7Y26 - chains A and D of the 6 polymer chains in the assembly; structure by electron microscopy, 3.30 A resolution.

== Chain A ==
Name: Guanine nucleotide-binding protein G(I)/G(S)/G(T) subunit beta-1
From: Homo sapiens
UniProt: P62873 (GBB1_HUMAN); residues 3-340 here = UniProt positions 3-340
Amino-acid sequence (338 residues; each row starts with the number of its first residue):
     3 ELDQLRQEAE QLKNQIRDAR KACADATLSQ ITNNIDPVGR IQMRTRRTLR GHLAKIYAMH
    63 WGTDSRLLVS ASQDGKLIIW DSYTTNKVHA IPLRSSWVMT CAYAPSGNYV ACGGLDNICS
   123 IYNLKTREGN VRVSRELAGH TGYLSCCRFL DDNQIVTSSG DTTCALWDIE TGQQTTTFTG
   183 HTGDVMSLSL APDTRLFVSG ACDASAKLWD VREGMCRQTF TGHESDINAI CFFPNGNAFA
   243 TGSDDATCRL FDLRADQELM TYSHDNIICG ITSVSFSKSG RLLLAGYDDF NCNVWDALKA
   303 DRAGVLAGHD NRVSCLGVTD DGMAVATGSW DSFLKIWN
Swiss-Prot annotation at these positions:
  - modified residue: His-266 (Phosphohistidine)
  - natural variant: Leu-30 (L30F: In MRD42; uncertain significance), Arg-52 (R52G: In MRD42), Gly-64 (G64V: In MRD42), Asp-76 (D76E: In MRD42; D76G: In MRD42), Gly-77 (G77S: In MRD42), Lys-78 (K78R: In MRD42), Ile-80 (I80N: In MRD42; I80T: In MRD42), His-91 (H91R: In MRD42; uncertain significance), Ala-92 (A92T: In MRD42), Pro-94 (P94S: In MRD42), Leu-95 (L95P: In MRD42), Arg-96 (R96L: In MRD42), 5 further natural variant entries in UniProt

== Chain D ==
Name: single Fab chain (svFv16)
From: Homo sapiens
Notes: antibody fragment or engineered binder
Amino-acid sequence (258 residues; row label = number of the first residue in the row; note: 3 numbers in that range are skipped by the numbering (no residue carries them; nothing is unmodelled there); a row labelled like 120A-120O holds insertion residues (120A, then the next letters in order)):
     2 VQLVESGGGL VQPGGSRKLS CSASGFAFSS FGMHWVRQAP EKGLEWVAYI SSGSGTIYYA
    62 DTVKGRFTIS RDDPKNTLFL QMTSLRSEDT AMYYCVRSIY YYGSSPFDFW GQGTTLTVS
120A-120O SGGGSGGGGSGGGGS
   124 SDIVMTQATS SVPVTPGESV SISCRSSKSL LHSNGNTYLY WFLQRPGQSP QLLIYRMSNL
   184 ASGVPERFSG SGSGTAFTLT ISRLEAEDVG VYYCMQHLEY PLTFGAGTKL ELKAAAHHHH
   244 HHHH
Disordered / not traced: 120A-120O, 137-141, 208-210, 235-247
Cystine bridges: Cys-147/Cys-217

== Chain A / chain D interface ==
Contacting residue pairs (4; chain A residue first):
  Arg-68(A) / Tyr-103(D)  hydrogen bond
  Leu-69(A) / Tyr-103(D)  hydrophobic
  Glu-130(A) / Phe-27(D)
  Glu-130(A) / Ala-28(D)
Other interface residues (no listed pair), chain A (7 interface residues in all): Asp-66, Asp-83, Val-90, His-91
Other interface residues (no listed pair), chain D (6 interface residues in all): Gly-26, Phe-32, Tyr-102

== Summary ==
7 residues of chain A and 6 residues of chain D are in contact; the contacts include 1 hydrogen bond. The
hydrogen-bonded pair is Arg-68(A)/Tyr-103(D).
Chain A is Guanine nucleotide-binding protein G(I)/G(S)/G(T) subunit beta-1 and chain D is single Fab chain
(svFv16), both from Homo sapiens; the structure, Cryo-EM structure of the octreotide-bound SSTR2-miniGq-scFv16
complex, was determined by electron microscopy, deposited together with 7Y24 and 7Y27.
